Entry 3NVK (X-ray diffraction, 3.21 A resolution); this record covers chains F and J of the 10 polymer chains in the assembly.

== Chain F ==
Name: NOP5/NOP56 related protein
From: Pyrococcus furiosus
UniProt: Q8U4M1 (Q8U4M1_PYRFU); residues 5-367 here correspond to UniProt positions 1-363 (UniProt number = residue number - 4)
Chain sequence (376 residues; each row starts with the number of its first residue; numbers below 1 keep their minus sign (Met-5 is residue -5)):
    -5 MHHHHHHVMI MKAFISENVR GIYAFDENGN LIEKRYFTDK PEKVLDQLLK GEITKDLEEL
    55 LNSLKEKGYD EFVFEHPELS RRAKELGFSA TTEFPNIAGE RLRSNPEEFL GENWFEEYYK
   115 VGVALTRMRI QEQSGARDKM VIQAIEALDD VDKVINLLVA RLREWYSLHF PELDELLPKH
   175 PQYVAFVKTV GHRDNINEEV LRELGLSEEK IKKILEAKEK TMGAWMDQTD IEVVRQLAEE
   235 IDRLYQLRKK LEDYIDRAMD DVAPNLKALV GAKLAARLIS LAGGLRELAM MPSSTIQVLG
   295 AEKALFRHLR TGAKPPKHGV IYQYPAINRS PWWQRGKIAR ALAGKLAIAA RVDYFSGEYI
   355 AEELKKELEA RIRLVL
Disordered / not traced: -5 to 7
Construct notes: expression tag (-5 to 4, 368-370)

== Chain J ==
Name: Fibrillarin-like rRNA/tRNA 2'-O-methyltransferase
From: Pyrococcus furiosus
Notes: EC 2.1.1.-
UniProt: Q8U4M2 (FLPA_PYRFU); residues 1-227 here = UniProt positions 1-227
Chain sequence (234 residues; numbered -6 to 227; the number before each row is that of its first residue; numbers below 1 keep their minus sign (Met-6 is residue -6)):
    -6 MHHHHHHMVE VKKHKFPGVY VVIDDDGSEK IATKNLVPGQ RVYGERVIKW EGEEYRIWNP
    54 HRSKLGAAIV NGLKNFPIKP GKSVLYLGIA SGTTASHVSD IVGWEGKIYG IEFSPRVLRE
   114 LVPIVEERRN IIPILGDATK PEEYRALVTK VDVIFEDVAQ PTQAKILIDN AKAYLKRGGY
   174 GMIAVKSRSI DVTKEPEQVF KEVERELSEY FEVIERLNLE PYEKDHALFV VRKP
Disordered / not traced: -6 to 0
Construct notes: expression tag (-6 to 0)
Curated features (UniProtKB/Swiss-Prot):
  - binding site (S-adenosyl-L-methionine): Thr86, Thr87, Glu105, Phe106, Asp130, Ala131, Asp150 to Gln153
Small-molecule neighbours: S-adenosylmethionine (SAM): Arg55, Lys57, Gly81, Ala83, Ile104, Glu105, Phe106, Ser107, Gly129, Asp130, Ala131, Thr132, Asp150, Val151, Gln153

== Chain F / chain J interface ==
Pairs across the interface - 82 pairs, chain F then chain J:
  Glu11(F) - Arg138(J)  salt bridge
  Glu11(F) - Ala139(J)
  Asn12(F) - Ala139(J)
  Val13(F) - Ala139(J)
  Leu42(F) - Arg138(J)  hydrogen bond (backbone-side chain)
  Leu43(F) - Glu136(J)
  Leu43(F) - Arg138(J)  hydrogen bond (backbone-side chain)
  Leu43(F) - Ala139(J)  hydrophobic
  Leu43(F) - Leu140(J)  hydrophobic
  Glu69(F) - Arg138(J)
  His70(F) - Glu135(J)
  His70(F) - Glu136(J)  salt bridge
  His70(F) - Arg138(J)
  Leu73(F) - Arg138(J)
  Phe88(F) - Pro134(J)  hydrophobic
  Phe88(F) - Glu135(J)
  Phe88(F) - Arg138(J)
  Phe88(F) - Ala166(J)  hydrophobic
  Phe88(F) - Tyr167(J)
  Pro89(F) - Lys165(J)
  Pro89(F) - Ala166(J)  hydrophobic
  Glu94(F) - Lys143(J)  salt bridge
  Arg97(F) - Arg138(J)
  Arg97(F) - Val141(J)
  Arg97(F) - Thr142(J)
  Arg97(F) - Lys143(J)  hydrogen bond (backbone-backbone)
  Arg97(F) - Ala166(J)
  Arg97(F) - Tyr167(J)
  Ser98(F) - Lys143(J)
  Pro100(F) - Thr142(J)
  Trp108(F) - Tyr102(J)
  Trp108(F) - Thr142(J)
  Phe109(F) - Lys100(J)
  Phe109(F) - Tyr102(J)  hydrophobic
  Phe109(F) - Asn123(J)
  Phe109(F) - Ile125(J)  hydrophobic
  Tyr112(F) - Ile125(J)
  Tyr112(F) - Ala139(J)
  Tyr112(F) - Leu140(J)
  Tyr112(F) - Val141(J)
  Tyr112(F) - Thr142(J)
  Tyr113(F) - Val118(J)  hydrogen bond (side chain-backbone)
  Tyr113(F) - Glu119(J)
  Tyr113(F) - Arg122(J)  hydrogen bond
  Tyr113(F) - Ile124(J)
  Tyr113(F) - Ile125(J)  hydrophobic
  Gly116(F) - Pro126(J)
  Leu119(F) - Leu140(J)  hydrophobic
  Thr120(F) - Pro126(J)  hydrogen bond (side chain-backbone)
  Thr120(F) - Ile127(J)
  Thr120(F) - Leu128(J)
  Arg121(F) - Val115(J)
  Arg121(F) - Glu119(J)  salt bridge
  Ile124(F) - Pro108(J)
  Ile124(F) - Arg112(J)
  Ile124(F) - Leu128(J)  hydrophobic
  Gln125(F) - Arg112(J)  hydrogen bond (backbone-side chain)
  Glu126(F) - Arg112(J)
  Gln127(F) - Arg112(J)  hydrogen bond
  Asp254(F) - Pro108(J)
  Asp255(F) - Arg109(J)
  Asp255(F) - Arg112(J)  salt bridge
  Val256(F) - Arg109(J)  hydrogen bond (backbone-side chain)
  Pro258(F) - Ser107(J)
  Pro258(F) - Arg109(J)
  Asp347(F) - Arg109(J)  hydrogen bond (backbone-side chain)
  Tyr348(F) - Arg109(J)  hydrogen bond (backbone-side chain)
  Ser350(F) - Val110(J)
  Gly351(F) - Ser107(J)  hydrogen bond (backbone-side chain)
  Tyr353(F) - Phe106(J)  hydrophobic
  Tyr353(F) - Gln153(J)
  Glu356(F) - Gln153(J)
  Glu357(F) - Arg181(J)  salt bridge
  Glu357(F) - Ser182(J)  hydrogen bond (side chain-backbone)
  Glu357(F) - Val185(J)
  Lys360(F) - Pro154(J)
  Lys360(F) - Arg181(J)
  Lys360(F) - Ile183(J)  hydrogen bond (side chain-backbone)
  Lys360(F) - Asp184(J)
  Lys360(F) - Val185(J)
  Glu361(F) - Arg181(J)  salt bridge
  Glu361(F) - Val185(J)
Other interface residues (no listed pair), chain F (46 interface residues in all): Leu39, Lys44, Gly45, Val117, Arg123, Glu352, Arg365
Other interface residues (no listed pair), chain J (39 interface residues in all): Leu111, Thr186

== Summary ==
Chain F and chain J form an interface of 46 and 39 residues respectively, with 14 hydrogen bonds and 7 salt
bridges. Among the polar pairs are Glu11(F)-Arg138(J), His70(F)-Glu136(J) and Glu94(F)-Lys143(J). Ligands of
chain J: S-adenosylmethionine.
Here chain F is NOP5/NOP56 related protein and chain J is Fibrillarin-like rRNA/tRNA 2'-O-methyltransferase,
both from Pyrococcus furiosus. Entry 3NVK (Structural basis for substrate placement by an archaeal box C/D
ribonucleoprotein particle) was determined by X-ray diffraction, deposited together with 3NVI and 3NMU.
